5CGH - chains D and E of the 30 polymer chains in the assembly; structure by X-ray diffraction, 2.50 A resolution.

== Chain D ==
Name: Proteasome subunit alpha type-5
Source organism: Saccharomyces cerevisiae S288C
Notes: EC 3.4.25.1
Reference sequence: P32379 (PSA5_YEAST); residues -7 to 252 here correspond to UniProt positions 1-260 (UniProt number = residue number + 8)
Chain sequence (260 residues; row label = number of the first residue in the row; numbers below 1 keep their minus sign (Met-7 is residue -7)):
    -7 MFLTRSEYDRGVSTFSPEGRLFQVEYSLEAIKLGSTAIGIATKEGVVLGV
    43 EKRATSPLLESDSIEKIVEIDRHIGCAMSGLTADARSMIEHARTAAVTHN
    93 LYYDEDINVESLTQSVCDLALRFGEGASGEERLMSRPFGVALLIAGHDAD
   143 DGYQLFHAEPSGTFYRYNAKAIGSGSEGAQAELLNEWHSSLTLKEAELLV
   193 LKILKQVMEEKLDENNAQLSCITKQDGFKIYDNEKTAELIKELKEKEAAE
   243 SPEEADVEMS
Disordered / not traced: -7 to 0, 118-124, 243-252

== Chain E ==
Name: Proteasome subunit alpha type-6
Source organism: Saccharomyces cerevisiae S288C
Notes: EC 3.4.25.1
Reference sequence: P40302 (PSA6_YEAST); residues 0-233 here correspond to UniProt positions 1-234 (UniProt number = residue number + 1)
Chain sequence (234 residues; row label = number of the first residue in the row; numbering starts at 0):
     0 MFRNNYDGDTVTFSPTGRLFQVEYALEAIKQGSVTVGLRSNTHAVLVALK
    50 RNADELSSYQKKIIKCDEHMGLSLAGLAPDARVLSNYLRQQCNYSSLVFN
   100 RKLAVERAGHLLCDKAQKNTQSYGGRPYGVGLLIIGYDKSGAHLLEFQPS
   150 GNVTELYGTAIGARSQGAKTYLERTLDTFIKIDGNPDELIKAGVEAISQS
   200 LRDESLTVDNLSIAIVGKDTPFTIYDGEAVAKYI
Disordered / not traced: 0-2
Swiss-Prot annotation at these positions:
  - modified residue: Ser13 (Phosphoserine)
  - cross-link: Lys190 (Glycyl lysine isopeptide (Lys-Gly) (interchain with G-Cter in ubiquitin))

== Interface between chain D and chain E ==
Contacting residue pairs - 44 pairs, chain D then chain E:
  Ser5(D) with Arg125(E)
  Thr6(D) with Gly7(E); Gln20(E)
  Phe7(D) with Gln20(E), hydrogen bond (backbone-side chain); Tyr23(E); Ala24(E), hydrophobic; Leu76(E), hydrophobic; Arg125(E); Pro126(E); Gly128(E)
  Ser8(D) with Tyr23(E)
  Pro9(D) with Tyr23(E), hydrophobic; Glu26(E)
  Glu10(D) with Glu26(E); Gln30(E)
  Gly11(D) with Tyr23(E); Ala27(E)
  Leu13(D) with Arg125(E)
  Gln106(D) with Arg81(E), hydrogen bond
  Asp110(D) with Arg81(E), salt bridge
  Leu113(D) with Pro78(E), hydrophobic; Arg125(E)
  Glu117(D) with Tyr122(E), hydrogen bond
  Ser153(D) with Pro78(E)
  Gly154(D) with Pro78(E)
  Thr155(D) with Gln59(E)
  Phe156(D) with Gln59(E)
  Tyr157(D) with Arg50(E); Ala52(E); Ser56(E); Ser57(E); Gln59(E)
  Arg158(D) with Ser56(E); Ser57(E), hydrogen bond (backbone-backbone)
  Tyr159(D) with Ala52(E); Asp53(E); Leu55(E); Ser56(E)
  Asn160(D) with Leu55(E), hydrogen bond (backbone-backbone)
  Ala161(D) with Leu55(E)
  Gln172(D) with Asp53(E), hydrogen bond; Leu55(E)
  Leu175(D) with Leu55(E)
  Leu176(D) with Leu55(E), hydrophobic
Interface residues without a listed pair, chain D (26 interface residues in all): Arg2, Gly3
Interface residues without a listed pair, chain E (26 interface residues in all): Asp6, Asn51, Glu54, Asp79, Gly123

== Summary ==
Chain D and chain E each contribute 26 residues to their interface, with 6 hydrogen bonds and 1 salt bridge.
Among the polar pairs are Asp110(D)-Arg81(E), Phe7(D)-Gln20(E) and Gln106(D)-Arg81(E).
Here chain D is Proteasome subunit alpha type-5 and chain E is Proteasome subunit alpha type-6, both from
Saccharomyces cerevisiae S288C. Entry 5CGH (Yeast 20S proteasome beta5-G48C mutant in complex with
alpha-chloroacetamide 5) was determined by X-ray diffraction (same publication as 5CGF, 5CGG and 5CGI).
